PDB entry 8Y6X | X-ray diffraction, 3.40 A resolution | chains A and D of the 4 polymer chains in the assembly

# Chain A
Molecule: Major histocompatibility complex class I-related gene protein
From: Homo sapiens
UniProtKB: Q95460 (HMR1_HUMAN); residues 1-270 here correspond to UniProt positions 23-292 (UniProt number = residue number + 22)
Amino-acid sequence (271 residues; each row starts with the number of its first residue; note: 1 number in that range is skipped by the numbering (no residue carries it; nothing is unmodelled there); numbering starts at 0):
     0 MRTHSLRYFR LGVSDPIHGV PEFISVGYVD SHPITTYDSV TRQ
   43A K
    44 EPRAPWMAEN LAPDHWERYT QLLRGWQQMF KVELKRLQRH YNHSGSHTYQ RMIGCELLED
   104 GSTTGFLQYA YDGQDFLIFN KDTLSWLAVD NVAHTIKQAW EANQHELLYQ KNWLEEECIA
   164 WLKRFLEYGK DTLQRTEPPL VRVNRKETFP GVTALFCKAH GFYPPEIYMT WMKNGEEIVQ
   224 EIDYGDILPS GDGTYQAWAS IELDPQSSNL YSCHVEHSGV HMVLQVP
Unresolved in the structure: 190-195
Differences from the reference sequence: initiating methionine (0); engineered mutation Ser261 (Cys283 in Q95460)
Swiss-Prot annotation at these positions:
  - binding site (5-(2-oxoethylideneamino)-6-(D-ribitylamino)uracil): Arg9, Ser24, Lys43A, Arg94, Tyr152, Gln153
  - binding site (5-(2-oxopropylideneamino)-6-(D-ribitylamino)uracil): Arg9, Ser24, Lys43A, Arg94, Tyr152, Gln153
  - binding site (7-hydroxy-6-methyl-8-(1-D-ribityl)lumazine): Arg9, Ser24, Lys43A, Arg94, Tyr152, Gln153
  - binding site (8-(9H-purin-6-yl)-2-oxa-8-azabicyclo[3.3.1]nona-3,6-diene-4,6-dicarbaldehyde): Arg9, Lys43A, His58, Arg94
  - binding site (2-amino-4-oxopteridine-6-carbaldehyde): Lys43A
  - binding site (pyridoxal): Lys43A
  - glycosylation: Asn85 (N-linked (GlcNAc...) asparagine)
Disulfide bonds: Cys98-Cys161, Cys200-Cys256
Glycans and other covalent adducts: compound A1LXU linked to Lys43A
Ligand contacts: A1LXU (5-(2-oxidanylidenepropyl)-8-[(2S,3S,4R)-2,3,4,5-tetrakis(oxidanyl)pentyl]-1,7-dihydropteridine-2,4,6-trione): Tyr7, Arg9, Ser24, Thr34, His58, Tyr62, Leu66, Trp69, Arg94, Ile96, Tyr152, Gln153, Trp156

# Chain D
Molecule: MAIT T cell receptor (A-F7) alpha chain
From: Homo sapiens
Amino-acid sequence (203 residues; row label = number of the first residue in the row):
     1 GQNIDQPTEM TATEGAIVQI NCTYQTSGFN GLFWYQQHAG EAPTFLSYNV LDGLEEKGRF
    61 SSFLSRSKGY SYLLLKELQM KDSASYLCAV KDSNYQLIWG AGTKLIIKPD IQNPDPAVYQ
   121 LRDSKSSDKS VCLFTDFDSQ TNVSQSKDSD VYITDKCVLD MRSMDFKSNS AVAWSNKSDF
   181 ACANAFNNSI IPEDTFFPSP ESS
Unresolved in the structure: 1, 127-128, 178, 199-203
Disulfide bonds: Cys22-Cys88, Cys132-Cys182

# How chain A and chain D interact
Residue-residue contacts - 28 pairs, chain A then chain D:
  Arg61(A) - Asn94(D)  hydrogen bond (side chain-backbone)
  Arg61(A) - Tyr95(D)  hydrogen bond (side chain-backbone)
  Arg61(A) - Gln96(D)
  Tyr62(A) - Ser93(D)  hydrogen bond (side chain-backbone)
  Tyr62(A) - Asn94(D)
  Tyr62(A) - Tyr95(D)
  Leu65(A) - Tyr95(D)  hydrophobic
  His148(A) - Tyr48(D)
  His148(A) - Glu55(D)  salt bridge
  Leu151(A) - Val50(D)
  Leu151(A) - Leu51(D)  hydrophobic
  Tyr152(A) - Asn30(D)
  Tyr152(A) - Tyr48(D)
  Tyr152(A) - Val50(D)
  Tyr152(A) - Tyr95(D)  hydrogen bond
  Asn155(A) - Phe29(D)  hydrogen bond (side chain-backbone)
  Asn155(A) - Asn30(D)
  Asn155(A) - Val50(D)
  Asn155(A) - Leu51(D)
  Asn155(A) - Arg66(D)  hydrogen bond
  Trp156(A) - Asn30(D)
  Trp156(A) - Tyr95(D)  hydrogen bond
  Glu159(A) - Arg66(D)
  Glu160(A) - Gly28(D)
  Glu160(A) - Phe29(D)  hydrogen bond (side chain-backbone)
  Glu160(A) - Asn30(D)
  Glu160(A) - Ser93(D)
  Trp164(A) - Asn94(D)
Other interface residues (no listed pair), chain A (14 interface residues in all): His58, Trp69, Lys154

# Summary
14 residues of chain A face 12 of chain D across their interface; the contacts include 8 hydrogen bonds and 1
salt bridge. Polar contacts include His148(A)-Glu55(D), Arg61(A)-Asn94(D) and Arg61(A)-Tyr95(D). Covalently
linked compound A1LXU: at Lys43A(A).
Chain A is Major histocompatibility complex class I-related gene protein and chain D is MAIT T cell receptor
(A-F7) alpha chain, both from Homo sapiens; the structure, Crystal structure of ternary complex of human MR1,
ligand #4, and MAIT-TCR A-F7, was determined by X-ray diffraction.
